PDB entry 7B70 | electron microscopy, 4.00 A resolution | chains A and D of the 10 polymer chains in the assembly

[Chain A]
Protein: Trafficking protein particle complex subunit
Organism: Drosophila melanogaster
UniProt: Q9VSY8 (Q9VSY8_DROME); residues 1-178 here = UniProt positions 1-178
Sequence (178 residues; each row starts with the number of its first residue):
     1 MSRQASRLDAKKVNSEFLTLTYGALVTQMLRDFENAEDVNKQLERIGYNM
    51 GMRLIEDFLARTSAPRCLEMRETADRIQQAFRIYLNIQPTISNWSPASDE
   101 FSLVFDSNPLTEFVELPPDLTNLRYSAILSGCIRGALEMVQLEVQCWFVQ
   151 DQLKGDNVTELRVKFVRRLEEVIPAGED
Not modelled in the structure: 1-9, 175-178

[Chain D]
Protein: Trafficking protein particle complex subunit
Organism: Drosophila melanogaster
UniProt: Q9VLI9 (Q9VLI9_DROME); numbering as in UniProt (aligned over 1-219)
Sequence (219 residues; numbered 1 to 219; the number before each row is that of its first residue):
     1 MIIYGVYIVSKSGGLIFNLDNNVPRIEHEKTFTYPLDLVLDYDSKKVSVS
    51 FNRKDGINVGHVLVAVNGMPVNGVTLDDGRDVRTTLDAPENYPINLKFSR
   101 PKMTTNEKIFLASMFYPLFAIASQLSPEPKSSGIEILEADTFTLHCFQTL
   151 TGIKFIIISETGLNGIDLLLRKVYELYSDYVLKNPFYSLEMPIRCELFDN
   201 KLQELLAQVEKTGISNIDK

[Interface between chain A and chain D]
Residue-residue contacts (15; chain A residue first):
  Cys67(A) - Phe51(D)
  Leu68(A) - Phe51(D)
  Leu68(A) - Asn52(D)  hydrogen bond (backbone-backbone)
  Leu68(A) - Arg53(D)
  Glu69(A) - Phe51(D)
  Glu69(A) - Asn52(D)
  Glu69(A) - Arg53(D)
  Met70(A) - Phe51(D)  hydrophobic
  Met70(A) - Asn52(D)
  Ala97(A) - Asp37(D)
  Ser98(A) - Asp37(D)
  Ser98(A) - Asn52(D)  hydrogen bond
  Leu142(A) - Phe51(D)  hydrophobic
  Arg168(A) - Ser50(D)  hydrogen bond (side chain-backbone)
  Arg168(A) - Phe51(D)
Interface residues without a listed pair, chain A (11 interface residues in all): Thr73, Pro96, Phe165
Interface residues without a listed pair, chain D (7 interface residues in all): Pro35, Val39

[Summary]
11 residues of chain A face 7 of chain D across their interface, with 3 hydrogen bonds. Polar contacts include
Ser98(A)-Asn52(D), Arg168(A)-Ser50(D) and Leu68(A)-Asn52(D).
Here chain A is Trafficking protein particle complex subunit and chain D is Trafficking protein particle
complex subunit, both from Drosophila melanogaster. Entry 7B70 (TRAPPCore plus C8 (355-596) and C11 (1-718)
from MiniTRAPPIII) was determined by electron microscopy together with 7B6D, 7B6E, 7B6H and 7B6R from the same
study.
